PDB entry 3B1U | X-ray diffraction, 2.10 A resolution | chain A

== Chain A ==
Protein: Protein-arginine deiminase type-4
Source organism: Homo sapiens
Notes: EC 3.5.3.15
UniProt: Q9UM07 (PADI4_HUMAN); numbering as in UniProt (aligned over 1-663)
Amino-acid sequence (671 residues; numbered -7 to 663; the number before each row is that of its first residue; numbers below 1 keep their minus sign (Gly-7 is residue -7)):
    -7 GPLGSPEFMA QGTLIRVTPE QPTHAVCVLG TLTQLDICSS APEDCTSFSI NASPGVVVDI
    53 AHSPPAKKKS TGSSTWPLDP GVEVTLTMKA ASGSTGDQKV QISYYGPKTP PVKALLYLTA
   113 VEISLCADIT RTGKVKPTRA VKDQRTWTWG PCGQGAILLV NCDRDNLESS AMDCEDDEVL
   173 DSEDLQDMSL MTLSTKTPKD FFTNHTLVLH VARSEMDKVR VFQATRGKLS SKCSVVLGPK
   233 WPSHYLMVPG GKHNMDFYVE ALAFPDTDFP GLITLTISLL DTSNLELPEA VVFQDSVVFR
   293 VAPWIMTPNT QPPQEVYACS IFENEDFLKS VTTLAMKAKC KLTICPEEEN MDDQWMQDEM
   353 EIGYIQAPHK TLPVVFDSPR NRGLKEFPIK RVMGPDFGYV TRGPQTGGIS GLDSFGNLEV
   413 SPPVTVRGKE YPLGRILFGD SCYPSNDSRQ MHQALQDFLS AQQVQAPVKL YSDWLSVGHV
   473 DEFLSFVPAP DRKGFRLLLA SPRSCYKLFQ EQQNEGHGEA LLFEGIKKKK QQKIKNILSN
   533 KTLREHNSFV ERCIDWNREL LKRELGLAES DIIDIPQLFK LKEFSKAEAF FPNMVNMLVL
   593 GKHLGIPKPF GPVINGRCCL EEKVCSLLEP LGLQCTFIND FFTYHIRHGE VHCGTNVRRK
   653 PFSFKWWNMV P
Disordered / not traced: -7 to 3, 36-37, 53-66, 127-135, 218-224
Construct notes: expression tag (-7 to 0)
Swiss-Prot annotation at these positions:
  - active site: Asp350, His471, Asp473, Cys645
  - binding site (Ca(2+)): Asn153, Asp155, Asp157, Asp165, Asp168, Glu170, Asp176, Asp179, Gln349, Glu351, Glu353, Asp369, Ser370, Asn373, Asp388, Phe407, Leu410, Glu411
  - binding site (substrate): Arg374, Arg639
  - modified residue (Citrulline): Arg205, Arg212, Arg218, Arg372, Arg374, Arg383
  - natural variant: Ala82 (V82A: Does not affect catalytic activity; this construct carries the variant), Ala112 (G112A: Does not affect catalytic activity; this construct carries the variant)
  - mutagenesis: Gln346 (Q346A: Impaired binding of TDFA Inhibitor), Arg374 (R374A: Strongly reduces enzymatic activity; R374Q: Impaired binding of TDFA Inhibitor), Arg639 (R639Q: Impaired binding of TDFA Inhibitor), Cys645 (C645A: Abolishes enzymatic activity)
Covalent attachments: o-F-amidine (YFF) linked to Cys645
Ion coordination: Ca2+ site 1: Asn153, Asp155, Asp157, Asp165, Asp176, Asp179; Ca2+ site 2: Asp155, Asp157, Asp179, Asp388; Ca2+ site 3: Asp165, Asp168, Glu170; Ca2+ site 4: Gln349, Glu353, Phe407, Leu410, Glu411; Ca2+ site 5: Glu351, Asp369, Ser370, Asn373
Small-molecule neighbours: o-F-amidine (YFF; 2-{[(2S)-1-amino-5-{[(1Z)-2-fluoroethanimidoyl]amino}-1-oxopentan-2-yl]carbamoyl}benzoic acid): Gln346, Trp347, Gln349, Asp350, Arg374, Gly408, Val469, His471, Asp473, Glu474, Asn588, Arg639, His640, Gly641
From the paper describing this entry:
  - binding site for o-F-amidine: Gln346, Trp347, Arg374
  - mutagenesis - Q346A, Q346E: unchanged binding to o-F-amidine
  - mutagenesis - R374A (28-fold), R374K (2.4-fold): decreased binding to o-F-amidine
  - specificity-determining residues: Arg374 (proposed by the authors, not directly observed)
  - mutagenesis - W347A: decreased catalytic activity
  - mutagenesis - W347F: abolished catalytic activity

== In short ==
Covalently linked o-F-amidine: at Cys645. UniProt lists 4 active-site residues, 18 Ca2+-binding residues,
substrate-binding residues Arg374 and Arg639 and 4 mutagenesis sites. The paper reports a binding site for
o-F-amidine at Gln346, Trp347 and Arg374; R374A and R374K reduce binding to o-F-amidine; 6 substitutions were
tested in all.
Chain A is Protein-arginine deiminase type-4 (Homo sapiens); the structure, Crystal structure of human
peptidylarginine deiminase 4 in complex with o-F-amidine, was determined by X-ray diffraction, deposited
together with 3B1T.
